Entry 2B7J (X-ray diffraction, 2.30 A resolution); this record covers chain A.

[Chain A]
Protein: SCO1 protein
Organism: Saccharomyces cerevisiae
UniProtKB: P23833 (SCO1_YEAST); numbering as in UniProt (aligned over 96-295)
Sequence (200 residues; each row starts with the number of its first residue):
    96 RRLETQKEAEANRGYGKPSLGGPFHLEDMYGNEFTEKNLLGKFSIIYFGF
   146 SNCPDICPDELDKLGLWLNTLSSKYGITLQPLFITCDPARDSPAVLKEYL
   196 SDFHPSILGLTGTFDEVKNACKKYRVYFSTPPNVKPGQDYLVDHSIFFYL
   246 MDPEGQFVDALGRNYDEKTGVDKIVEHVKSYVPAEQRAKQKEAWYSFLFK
Disordered / not traced: 96-110, 223-236, 283-295
Cystine bridges: Cys148-Cys152
Ion coordination: Cu ion site 1: Cys181, Cys216; Cu ion site 2: Cys181, His239
Swiss-Prot annotation at these positions:
  - binding site (Cu cation): Cys148, Cys152, His239

[Summary]
Cys181 and Cys216 coordinate Cu ion site 1. The Cu ion site 2 is built by Cys181 and His239. UniProt lists 3
Cu cation-binding residues.
Chain A is SCO1 protein (Saccharomyces cerevisiae); the structure, Crystal Structure of Yeast Sco1 with Copper
Bound, was determined by X-ray diffraction, deposited together with 2B7K.
